1KBU - chains D and B of the 4 polymer chains in the assembly; structure by X-ray diffraction, 2.20 A resolution.

Chain D:
Molecule: LOXP
Sequence (34 nucleotides; row label = number of the first residue in the row):
     1 ATAACTTCGTATAGCATACATTATACGAACTTAT

Chain B:
Protein: Cre recombinase
Source organism: Enterobacteria phage P1
Reference sequence: P06956 (RECR_BPP1); residues 2-343 here = UniProt positions 2-343
Amino-acid sequence (349 residues; numbered -5 to 343; the number before each row is that of its first residue; numbers below 1 keep their minus sign (Met-5 is residue -5)):
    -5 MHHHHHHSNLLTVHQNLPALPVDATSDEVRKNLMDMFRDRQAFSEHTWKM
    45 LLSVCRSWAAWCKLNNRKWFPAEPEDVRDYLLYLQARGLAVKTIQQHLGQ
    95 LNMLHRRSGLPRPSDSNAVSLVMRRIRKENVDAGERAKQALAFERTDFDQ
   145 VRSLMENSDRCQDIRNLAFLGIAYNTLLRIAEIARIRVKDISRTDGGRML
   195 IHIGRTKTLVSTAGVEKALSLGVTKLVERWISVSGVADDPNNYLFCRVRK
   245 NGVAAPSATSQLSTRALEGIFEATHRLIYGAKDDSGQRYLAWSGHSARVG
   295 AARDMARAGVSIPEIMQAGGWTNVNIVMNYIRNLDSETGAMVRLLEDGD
Not modelled in the structure: -5 to 18, 329-332, 342-343
Sequence notes: expression tag (-4 to 1)
UniProt features mapped onto this chain:
  - active site: Arg173, His289, Arg292, Trp315, Tyr324 (O-(3'-phospho-DNA)-tyrosine intermediate)
What the authors report for this chain:
  - binding site for LOXP: Lys86, Lys201
  - catalytic residues: Lys201, Tyr324 (citing earlier work)
  - conformationally variable residues (loop rearrangement, order/disorder transition, side-chain flip): Lys86, Gly198 to Gly208, Asp329 to Thr332
  - mutagenesis - H289A (60-fold): decreased catalytic activity
  - specificity-determining residues: Lys201 (proposed by the authors, not directly observed)

Interface between chain D and chain B:
Residue-residue contacts - 46 pairs, chain D then chain B:
  DT17(D) - Arg121(B)  sugar contact
  DA18(D) - Arg118(B)  phosphate contact
  DA18(D) - Arg121(B)  salt bridge to the phosphate
  DC19(D) - Arg106(B)  phosphate contact
  DA20(D) - Arg100(B)  salt bridge to the phosphate
  DA20(D) - Arg106(B)  salt bridge to the phosphate
  DT21(D) - Thr41(B)  sugar contact
  DT21(D) - Met97(B)  phosphate contact
  DT21(D) - Arg100(B)  salt bridge to the phosphate
  DT21(D) - Arg101(B)  salt bridge to the phosphate
  DT22(D) - Ala36(B)  phosphate contact
  DT22(D) - Phe37(B)  phosphate contact
  DT22(D) - Ser38(B)  hydrogen bond to the phosphate
  DT22(D) - Thr41(B)  hydrogen bond to the phosphate
  DT22(D) - Gln90(B)  hydrogen bond to the base
  DT22(D) - Gln94(B)  base contact
  DT22(D) - Lys201(B)  base contact
  DA23(D) - Ser38(B)  hydrogen bond to the phosphate
  DA23(D) - His40(B)  base contact
  DA23(D) - Met44(B)  base contact
  DA23(D) - Thr200(B)  phosphate contact
  DA23(D) - Lys201(B)  sugar contact
  DT24(D) - His40(B)  base contact
  DT24(D) - Arg173(B)  phosphate contact
  DT24(D) - Ile174(B)  hydrogen bond to the phosphate
  DT24(D) - Ala175(B)  hydrogen bond to the phosphate
  DT24(D) - Glu262(B)  sugar contact
  DT24(D) - His289(B)  sugar contact
  DA25(D) - Glu262(B)  phosphate contact
  DA25(D) - Arg282(B)  hydrogen bond to the sugar
  DA25(D) - Tyr283(B)  sugar contact
  DA25(D) - Ser287(B)  hydrogen bond to the phosphate
  DA25(D) - Gly288(B)  hydrogen bond to the phosphate
  DA25(D) - His289(B)  hydrogen bond to the phosphate
  DC26(D) - Arg259(B)  base contact
  DC26(D) - Glu262(B)  base contact
  DC26(D) - Arg282(B)  phosphate contact
  DC26(D) - Tyr283(B)  hydrogen bond to the phosphate
  DC26(D) - Ser287(B)  phosphate contact
  DG27(D) - Arg259(B)  hydrogen bond to the base
  DG27(D) - Lys276(B)  salt bridge to the phosphate
  DA28(D) - Arg259(B)  base contact
  DT32(D) - Arg243(B)  hydrogen bond to the base
  DA33(D) - Arg243(B)  hydrogen bond to the sugar
  DT34(D) - Lys244(B)  hydrogen bond to the base
  DT34(D) - Asn245(B)  phosphate contact
Other interface residues (no listed pair), chain B (37 interface residues in all): Gln89, Gly93, Asn96, Ser108, Ala134, Arg199, Thr258

Summary:
15 residues of chain D face 37 of chain B across their interface; the contacts include 15 hydrogen bonds and 6
salt bridges. Polar contacts include DT22(D)-Gln90(B), DG27(D)-Arg259(B) and DT32(D)-Arg243(B). UniProt lists
5 active-site residues on chain B. From the paper: catalytic residues Lys201(B) and Tyr324(B); H289A of chain
B reduces catalytic activity.
Here chain D is LOXP and chain B is Cre recombinase (Enterobacteria phage P1). Entry 1KBU (Cre recombinase
bound to a loxp holliday junction) was determined by X-ray diffraction.
